9CPC - chains 1H and 1M of the 377 polymer chains in the assembly; structure by electron microscopy, 3.65 A resolution.

Chain 1H:
Molecule: Coiled-coil domain-containing protein 114 isoform X2
From: Sus scrofa
UniProt: I3LGU2 (I3LGU2_PIG); residues 1-711 here = UniProt positions 1-711
Chain sequence (711 residues; numbered 1 to 711; the number before each row is that of its first residue):
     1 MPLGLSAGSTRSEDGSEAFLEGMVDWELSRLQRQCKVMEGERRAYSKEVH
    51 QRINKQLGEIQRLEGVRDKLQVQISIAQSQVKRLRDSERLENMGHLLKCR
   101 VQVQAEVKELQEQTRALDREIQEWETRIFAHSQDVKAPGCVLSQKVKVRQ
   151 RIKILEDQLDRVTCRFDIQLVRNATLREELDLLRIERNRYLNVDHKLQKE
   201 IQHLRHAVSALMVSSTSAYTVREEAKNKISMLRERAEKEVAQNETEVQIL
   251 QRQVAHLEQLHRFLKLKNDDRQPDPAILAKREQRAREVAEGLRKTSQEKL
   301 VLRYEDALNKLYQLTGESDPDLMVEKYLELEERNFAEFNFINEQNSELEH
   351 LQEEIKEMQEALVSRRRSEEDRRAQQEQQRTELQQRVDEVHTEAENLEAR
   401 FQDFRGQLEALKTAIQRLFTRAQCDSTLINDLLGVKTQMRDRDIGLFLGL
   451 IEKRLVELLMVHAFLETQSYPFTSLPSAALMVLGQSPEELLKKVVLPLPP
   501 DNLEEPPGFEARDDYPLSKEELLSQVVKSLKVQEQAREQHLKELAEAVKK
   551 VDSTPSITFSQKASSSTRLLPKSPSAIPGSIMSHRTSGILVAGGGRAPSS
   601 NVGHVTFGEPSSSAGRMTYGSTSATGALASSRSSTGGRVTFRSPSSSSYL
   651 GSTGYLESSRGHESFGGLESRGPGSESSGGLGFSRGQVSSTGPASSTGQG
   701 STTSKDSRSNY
Not modelled in the structure: 1-28, 133-143, 235-711

Chain 1M:
Molecule: Outer dynein arm docking complex subunit 3
From: Sus scrofa
UniProt: A0A5G2RIE6 (A0A5G2RIE6_PIG); the construct has insertions or renumbered stretches relative to UniProt, so the offset changes along the chain: 1-477 = UniProt 1-477; 502-620 = UniProt 478-596
Chain sequence (620 residues; numbered 1 to 620; the number before each row is that of its first residue):
     1 MTSPLCWAASANAMPSQDQVSASSKGRGNQAQAKGHPQGKGSVQAWQSLH
    51 SKAGPFHASEGKSTVHTQVAELQRKIQLLEGDRKAFYESTQWNIRKNQET
   101 INQLREETRVLQLQLADLLQGDEKVVQAVIREWKSEKPYLKNRTGQQALE
   151 HLDHQLSEKVKQLNALRHQLGLRQKWLEELQLQHSLRELEMAEAQDRNTE
   201 VAKTMRNLENRLEKALMKAEEAEHITNVYLQLKAYLQEESLHLENRLDFM
   251 EAEVVRTKHELEELNVVNQEALNARDIAKNQLQDLEETVLRERKKRDRYL
   301 TECKKRAEERKLQNERMERKTQREDVLLHSDDTLQDSQRSKEEELRRRWS
   351 MYQMEVLFGKVKDATGVAETHAVVRRFLAQGETFTQLETLKIENEQMLLR
   401 LKQEKQRLQKELEDLKYSGEAMLMSEQKLQVELQERIKAEEQRRADVQDR
   451 LERTMRAMHMTKEALEHLASKLDHITVADSAPEEAPPRAPQDVRGSSTIT
   501 QEASGFAGKELDPKASDYLPNLLGLVEEKLLKLQAKLQNHNVPEMLRHIA
   551 DREFFSTLEGKLPSYNTRIALPLAGHKDKFFDEEESEEEDNEVVTRAALK
   601 MRSQKLIESRSKRRGRSRKS
Not modelled in the structure: 1-67, 316-620
Differences from the reference sequence: insertion (478-501)

Chain 1H / chain 1M interface:
Residue-residue contacts (133):
  Arg30(1H) with Val69(1M)
  Leu31(1H) with Leu72(1M), hydrophobic
  Cys35(1H) with Lys75(1M), hydrogen bond
  Arg42(1H) with Ile76(1M); Leu79(1M); Arg83(1M)
  Tyr45(1H) with Phe86(1M), hydrophobic; Tyr87(1M); Thr90(1M), hydrogen bond
  Ser46(1H) with Phe86(1M)
  Val49(1H) with Phe86(1M), hydrophobic; Ile94(1M), hydrophobic
  Arg52(1H) with Ile94(1M); Gln98(1M)
  Ile53(1H) with Asn93(1M); Asn97(1M)
  Gln56(1H) with Gln98(1M), hydrogen bond; Ile101(1M)
  Ile60(1H) with Asn97(1M); Ile101(1M), hydrophobic
  Leu63(1H) with Leu104(1M), hydrophobic; Arg105(1M); Thr108(1M)
  Glu64(1H) with Leu104(1M)
  Arg67(1H) with Leu104(1M); Leu111(1M)
  Leu70(1H) with Leu111(1M), hydrophobic; Leu115(1M), hydrophobic
  Gln71(1H) with Leu111(1M)
  Gln73(1H) with Leu115(1M)
  Ile74(1H) with Leu111(1M); Gln114(1M); Leu115(1M)
  Gln78(1H) with Leu118(1M)
  Arg89(1H) with Asp122(1M), salt bridge; Val125(1M); Gly145(1M)
  Leu90(1H) with Val125(1M), hydrophobic
  Met93(1H) with Val129(1M), hydrophobic; Gly145(1M); Ala148(1M), hydrophobic; Leu149(1M), hydrophobic; Leu152(1M)
  Leu96(1H) with Leu149(1M), hydrophobic; Leu152(1M), hydrophobic; Asp153(1M); Leu156(1M), hydrophobic
  Leu97(1H) with Val129(1M), hydrophobic; Trp133(1M); Leu152(1M), hydrophobic
  Cys99(1H) with Leu156(1M)
  Arg100(1H) with Glu136(1M), salt bridge; Gln155(1M); Leu156(1M)
  Val103(1H) with Lys159(1M); Leu163(1M), hydrophobic
  Gln104(1H) with Lys159(1M), hydrogen bond
  Glu106(1H) with Leu163(1M)
  Val107(1H) with Lys159(1M); Gln162(1M); Leu163(1M), hydrophobic
  Leu110(1H) with Leu170(1M), hydrophobic
  Gln113(1H) with Leu170(1M)
  Thr114(1H) with Leu170(1M)
  Leu117(1H) with Leu170(1M), hydrophobic; Gln174(1M); Leu177(1M), hydrophobic
  Asp118(1H) with Arg173(1M)
  Glu120(1H) with Leu177(1M)
  Ile121(1H) with Arg173(1M)
  Trp124(1H) with Leu180(1M); Gln181(1M)
  Arg127(1H) with His184(1M), hydrogen bond
  Val148(1H) with Val201(1M), hydrophobic; Met205(1M), hydrophobic
  Ile152(1H) with Thr204(1M); Met205(1M), hydrophobic
  Leu155(1H) with Leu208(1M), hydrophobic; Leu212(1M), hydrophobic
  Gln158(1H) with Leu212(1M)
  Leu159(1H) with Arg211(1M); Leu212(1M)
  Val162(1H) with Ala215(1M); Leu216(1M)
  Arg165(1H) with Glu223(1M), salt bridge
  Phe166(1H) with Lys218(1M)
  Gln169(1H) with Ala222(1M); Glu223(1M); Thr226(1M), hydrogen bond
  Arg172(1H) with Thr226(1M), hydrogen bond
  Asn173(1H) with Ile225(1M); Thr226(1M), hydrogen bond
  Leu176(1H) with Tyr229(1M), hydrophobic; Leu230(1M), hydrophobic; Lys233(1M)
  Glu179(1H) with Lys233(1M), salt bridge
  Leu180(1H) with Leu232(1M), hydrophobic; Lys233(1M)
  Leu183(1H) with Leu236(1M), hydrophobic
  Arg187(1H) with Tyr235(1M); Leu236(1M); Glu239(1M)
  Tyr190(1H) with Leu243(1M), hydrogen bond (side chain-backbone); Arg246(1M), hydrogen bond; Leu247(1M)
  Val193(1H) with Leu247(1M), hydrophobic
  Asp194(1H) with Arg246(1M), salt bridge; Leu247(1M); Met250(1M)
  Leu197(1H) with Met250(1M), hydrophobic; Glu251(1M)
  Gln198(1H) with Met250(1M), hydrogen bond
  Ile201(1H) with Glu253(1M); Val254(1M), hydrophobic
  Leu204(1H) with Thr257(1M); Lys258(1M); Leu261(1M), hydrophobic
  Arg205(1H) with Thr257(1M); Glu260(1M), salt bridge
  Val208(1H) with Leu261(1M), hydrophobic; Leu264(1M), hydrophobic
  Leu211(1H) with Leu264(1M); Asn265(1M); Asn268(1M), hydrogen bond (backbone-side chain)
  Ser214(1H) with Asn268(1M)
  Ser215(1H) with Asn268(1M)
  Arg222(1H) with Glu270(1M), salt bridge; Ala274(1M); Ile277(1M)
  Lys226(1H) with Ile277(1M)
  Ile229(1H) with Gln281(1M); Leu285(1M), hydrophobic
  Arg233(1H) with Gln281(1M)
Other interface residues (no listed pair), chain 1H (87 interface residues in all): Ser29, Leu57, Glu59, Val66, Ala77, Val81, Asp86, Asn92, Gly94, Lys98, Val101, Gln111, Ile128, Glu156, Arg177, Arg184
Other interface residues (no listed pair), chain 1M (93 interface residues in all): Thr100, Gln112, Gly121, Ala128, Val160, Leu166, Trp176, Gln183, Glu209, Ala219, His242

Overview:
87 residues of chain 1H and 93 residues of chain 1M are in contact, with 12 hydrogen bonds and 7 salt bridges.
Polar pairs include Arg89(1H)-Asp122(1M), Arg100(1H)-Glu136(1M) and Arg165(1H)-Glu223(1M).
Chain 1H is Coiled-coil domain-containing protein 114 isoform X2 and chain 1M is Outer dynein arm docking
complex subunit 3, both from Sus scrofa; the structure, Atomic model of porcine brain ventricles cilia doublet
microtubule (48-nm periodicity), was determined by electron microscopy (same publication as 9CPB).
